Entry 6X65 (electron microscopy, 3.70 A resolution); this record covers chains JD and Jd of the 153 polymer chains in the assembly.

== Chain JD (and Jd) ==
Protein: DotD
Organism: Legionella pneumophila
Notes: chain Jd of this document is another copy of the same molecule, construct and numbering; everything in this record applies to it too
UniProt: O52183 (O52183_LEGPN); numbering as in UniProt (aligned over 1-163)
Amino-acid sequence (163 residues; numbered 1 to 163; the number before each row is that of its first residue):
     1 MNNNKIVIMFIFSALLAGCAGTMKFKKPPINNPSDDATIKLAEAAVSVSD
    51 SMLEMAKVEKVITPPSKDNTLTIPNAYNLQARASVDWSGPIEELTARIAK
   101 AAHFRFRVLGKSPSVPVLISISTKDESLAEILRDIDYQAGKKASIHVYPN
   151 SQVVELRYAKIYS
Not modelled in the structure: 1-24, 160-163 (chain Jd: 1-23, 162-163)

== Interface between chain JD and chain Jd ==
Residue-residue contacts - 68 pairs, chain JD then chain Jd:
  Ser-34(JD) / Asn-31(Jd)
  Ser-34(JD) / Asn-32(Jd)  hydrogen bond
  Asp-35(JD) / Asn-32(Jd)
  Asp-35(JD) / Pro-33(Jd)
  Asp-35(JD) / Ser-34(Jd)  hydrogen bond (side chain-backbone)
  Asp-36(JD) / Asn-31(Jd)
  Asp-36(JD) / Asn-32(Jd)
  Asp-36(JD) / Ser-34(Jd)
  Ala-37(JD) / Ser-34(Jd)
  Ala-37(JD) / Thr-38(Jd)
  Ala-37(JD) / Ile-39(Jd)  hydrophobic
  Ala-37(JD) / Ala-42(Jd)
  Thr-38(JD) / Thr-38(Jd)
  Ile-39(JD) / Asn-31(Jd)
  Lys-40(JD) / Val-46(Jd)
  Leu-41(JD) / Thr-38(Jd)
  Leu-41(JD) / Leu-41(Jd)
  Leu-41(JD) / Ala-45(Jd)  hydrophobic
  Ala-44(JD) / Ala-45(Jd)
  Ser-47(JD) / Ser-49(Jd)
  Val-48(JD) / Met-52(Jd)  hydrophobic
  Ser-51(JD) / Met-52(Jd)
  Ser-51(JD) / Leu-53(Jd)
  Ser-51(JD) / Ala-56(Jd)
  Met-52(JD) / Met-52(Jd)  hydrophobic
  Leu-53(JD) / Asp-134(Jd)
  Leu-53(JD) / Tyr-137(Jd)  hydrophobic
  Met-55(JD) / Met-55(Jd)  hydrophobic
  Met-55(JD) / Glu-59(Jd)
  Ala-56(JD) / Tyr-137(Jd)
  Lys-57(JD) / Tyr-137(Jd)
  Val-58(JD) / Glu-59(Jd)
  Val-58(JD) / Lys-60(Jd)
  Val-58(JD) / Thr-63(Jd)
  Val-58(JD) / Pro-65(Jd)  hydrophobic
  Glu-59(JD) / Glu-59(Jd)
  Glu-59(JD) / Lys-141(Jd)
  Lys-60(JD) / Asp-136(Jd)  salt bridge
  Lys-60(JD) / Tyr-137(Jd)
  Lys-60(JD) / Ala-139(Jd)  hydrogen bond (side chain-backbone)
  Lys-60(JD) / Gly-140(Jd)
  Lys-60(JD) / Lys-141(Jd)
  Lys-60(JD) / Ala-143(Jd)  hydrogen bond (side chain-backbone)
  Ile-62(JD) / Lys-67(Jd)
  Ile-62(JD) / Asp-68(Jd)
  Thr-63(JD) / Leu-71(Jd)
  Thr-63(JD) / His-146(Jd)
  Pro-64(JD) / Leu-71(Jd)  hydrophobic
  Pro-65(JD) / Leu-71(Jd)
  Thr-70(JD) / Arg-157(Jd)
  Ser-120(JD) / Lys-111(Jd)
  Glu-130(JD) / Arg-105(Jd)  salt bridge
  Glu-130(JD) / Arg-107(Jd)  salt bridge
  Arg-133(JD) / Arg-107(Jd)
  Arg-133(JD) / Leu-109(Jd)
  Arg-133(JD) / Tyr-148(Jd)
  Arg-133(JD) / Glu-155(Jd)  salt bridge
  Arg-133(JD) / Arg-157(Jd)
  Asp-134(JD) / Val-108(Jd)
  Asp-134(JD) / Leu-109(Jd)
  Asp-134(JD) / Gly-110(Jd)  hydrogen bond (side chain-backbone)
  Tyr-137(JD) / Leu-109(Jd)
  Tyr-137(JD) / Gly-110(Jd)
  Tyr-137(JD) / Arg-157(Jd)
  Tyr-137(JD) / Tyr-158(Jd)  hydrogen bond (side chain-backbone)
  Tyr-137(JD) / Lys-160(Jd)  hydrogen bond (backbone-side chain)
  Gln-138(JD) / Gly-110(Jd)
  Gln-138(JD) / Lys-111(Jd)
Interface residues without a listed pair, chain JD (32 interface residues in all): Ile-73
Interface residues without a listed pair, chain Jd (45 interface residues in all): Thr-72, Ser-144, Val-153, Ala-159

== Overview ==
32 residues of chain JD and 45 residues of chain Jd are in contact; the contacts include 7 hydrogen bonds and
4 salt bridges. Among the polar pairs are Lys-60(JD)/Asp-136(Jd), Glu-130(JD)/Arg-105(Jd) and
Glu-130(JD)/Arg-107(Jd).
Both chains are DotD (Legionella pneumophila). Entry 6X65 (Legionella pneumophila Dot/Icm T4SS) was determined
by electron microscopy together with 6X66, 6X64 and 6X62 from the same study.
